Entry 5X6B (X-ray diffraction, 2.60 A resolution); this record covers chains I and P of the 5 polymer chains in the assembly.

[Chain I]
Protein: O-phospho-L-seryl-tRNA:Cys-tRNA synthase
Organism: Methanocaldococcus jannaschii DSM 2661
Amino-acid sequence (417 residues; numbered -20 to 396; the number before each row is that of its first residue; numbers below 1 keep their minus sign (Met-20 is residue -20)):
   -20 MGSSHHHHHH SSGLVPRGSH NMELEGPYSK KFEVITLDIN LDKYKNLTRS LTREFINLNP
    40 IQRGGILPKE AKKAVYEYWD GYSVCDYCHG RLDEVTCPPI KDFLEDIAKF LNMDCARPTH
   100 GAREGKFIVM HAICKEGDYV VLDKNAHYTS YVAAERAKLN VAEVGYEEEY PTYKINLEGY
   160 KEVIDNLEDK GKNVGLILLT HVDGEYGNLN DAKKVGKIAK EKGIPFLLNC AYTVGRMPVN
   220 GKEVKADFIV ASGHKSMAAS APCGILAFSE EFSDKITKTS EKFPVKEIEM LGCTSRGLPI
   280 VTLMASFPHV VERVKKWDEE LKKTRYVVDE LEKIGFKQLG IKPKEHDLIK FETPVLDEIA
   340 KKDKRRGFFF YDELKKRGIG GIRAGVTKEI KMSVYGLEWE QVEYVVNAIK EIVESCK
Unresolved in the structure: -20 to 15, 62-75
Modified positions: Lys234 ((2S)-2-amino-6-[[3-hydroxy-2-methyl-5-(phosphonooxymethyl)pyridin-4-yl]methylideneamino]hexanoic acid; LLP)
What the authors report for this chain:
  - binding site for tRNACys (chain P): Asn19, Asp21, Asn25, Arg345, Gly346, Phe347, Gly364
  - specificity-determining residues: Gly346, Phe347, Gly364
  - mutagenesis - G346A, F347A, G364A: decreased binding to tRNACys (chain P)

[Chain P]
Molecule: tRNACys
Organism: Methanocaldococcus jannaschii DSM 2661
Sequence (75 nucleotides; row label = number of the first residue in the row):
     1 GCCGGGGUAG UCUAGGGGCU AGGCAGCGGA CUGCAGAUCC GCCUUACGUG GGUUCAAAUC
    61 CCACCCCCGG CUCCA

[Interface between chain I and chain P]
Residue-residue contacts - 33 pairs, chain I then chain P:
  Asn19(I) with C61(P), hydrogen bond to the phosphate
  Asp21(I) with C61(P), hydrogen bond to the sugar; C62(P), hydrogen bond to the sugar
  Lys22(I) with C62(P), phosphate contact
  Asn25(I) with G50(P), base contact; C62(P), base contact
  Arg28(I) with A63(P), sugar contact
  Ala125(I) with A75(P), base contact
  His126(I) with A75(P), base contact
  Tyr127(I) with A75(P), base contact
  Glu184(I) with C74(P), base contact
  Asp336(I) with C73(P), base contact
  Lys343(I) with G69(P), salt bridge to the phosphate
  Arg345(I) with C71(P), salt bridge to the phosphate; U72(P), salt bridge to the phosphate
  Gly346(I) with U72(P), hydrogen bond to the base; C73(P), base contact
  Phe347(I) with G1(P), stacking on the base; C71(P), base contact; U72(P), base contact
  Tyr350(I) with G1(P), hydrogen bond to the phosphate
  Lys354(I) with G1(P), salt bridge to the phosphate; C65(P), salt bridge to the phosphate; C66(P), salt bridge to the phosphate
  Lys355(I) with C67(P), salt bridge to the phosphate
  Arg362(I) with C74(P), hydrogen bond to the base
  Ala363(I) with G1(P), sugar contact
  Gly364(I) with U72(P), hydrogen bond to the base; C73(P), hydrogen bond to the base
  Val365(I) with C73(P), base contact
  Thr366(I) with C73(P), hydrogen bond to the base
  Lys367(I) with C73(P), hydrogen bond to the base
  Lys370(I) with C74(P), base contact
Other interface residues (no listed pair), chain I (26 interface residues in all): Arg344, Glu368

[Summary]
Chain I and chain P form an interface of 26 and 14 residues respectively; the contacts include 10 hydrogen
bonds, 7 salt bridges and 1 aromatic stacking contact. Polar contacts include Gly346(I)-U72(P),
Arg362(I)-C74(P) and Gly364(I)-U72(P). From the paper: a binding site for tRNACys (chain P) at Asn19(I),
Asp21(I) and Asn25(I) among others; G346A, F347A and G364A of chain I reduce binding to tRNACys (chain P).
Here chain I is O-phospho-L-seryl-tRNA:Cys-tRNA synthase and chain P is tRNACys, both from Methanocaldococcus
jannaschii DSM 2661. Entry 5X6B (Crystal structure of SepCysE-SepCysS in complex with tRNACys from
Methanocaldococcus jannaschii) was determined by X-ray diffraction, deposited together with 5X6C.
